7VA9 - chains L and M of the 64 polymer chains in the assembly; structure by electron microscopy, 3.08 A resolution.

== Chain L ==
Protein: Reaction center protein L chain
From: Cereibacter sphaeroides 2.4.1
Reference sequence: Q3J1A5 (RCEL_RHOS4); residues 0-281 here correspond to UniProt positions 1-282 (UniProt number = residue number + 1)
Sequence (282 residues; row label = number of the first residue in the row; numbering starts at 0):
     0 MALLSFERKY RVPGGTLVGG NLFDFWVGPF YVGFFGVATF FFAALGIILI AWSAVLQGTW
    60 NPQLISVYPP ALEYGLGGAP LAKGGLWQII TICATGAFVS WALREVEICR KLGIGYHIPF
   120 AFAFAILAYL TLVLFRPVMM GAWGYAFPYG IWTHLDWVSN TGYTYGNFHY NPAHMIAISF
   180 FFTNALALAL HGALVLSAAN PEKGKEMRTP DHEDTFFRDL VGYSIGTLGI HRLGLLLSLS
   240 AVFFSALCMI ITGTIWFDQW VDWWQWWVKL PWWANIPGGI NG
Not modelled in the structure: 0
Curated features (UniProtKB/Swiss-Prot):
  - binding site ((7R,8Z)-bacteriochlorophyll b): H153, H173
  - binding site (Fe cation): H190, H230
  - binding site (a ubiquinone): F216
Ion coordination: Fe2+: H190, H230 (shared with H219(M), E234(M), H266(M) of chain M)
Residues lining bound ligands:
  - bacteriochlorophyll a (BCL), molecule 1: I46, I49, F97, Y128, L131, F146, I150, W151, H153, L154, W156, V157
  - bacteriochlorophyll a (BCL), molecule 2: F97, F121, A124, I125, A127, Y128, L131, W156, V157, S158, T160, G161, Y162, N166, F167, H168, H173, A176, I177, F180, F181, V241, S244, A245, C247, M248
  - bacteriochlorophyll a (BCL), molecule 3: V157, Y162, H168, F181
  - bacteriochlorophyll a (BCL), molecule 4: H168, M174, I177, S178, F181, T182, L185
  - bacteriopheophytin b (BPB), molecule 1: T38, F41, A42, G45, I46, I49, I89, C92, A93, A96, F97, W100, E104, I117, A120, F121, A124, Y148, G149, F180, S237, L238, V241
  - bacteriopheophytin b (BPB), molecule 2: F181, A184, L185, A188, L189, F216, L219, V220
  - 1,2-diacyl-sn-glycero-3-phosphocholine (PC1), molecule 1: A1, V26, G27, F39
  - 1,2-diacyl-sn-glycero-3-phosphocholine (PC1), molecule 2: P28, F29, I46
  - 1,2-diacyl-sn-glycero-3-phosphocholine (PC1), molecule 3: F29, P61, I150
  - 1,2-diacyl-sn-glycero-3-phosphocholine (PC1), molecule 4: G74, L75, W86, Q87, T90, I91, T94, L133, G140, W142
  - ubiquinone-10 (U10), molecule 1: F29, Y30, V31, G35, V36, T38, F39, W100, R103
  - ubiquinone-10 (U10), molecule 2: I175, S178, F179, T182, L185, A186, L189, H190, L193, E212, D213, F216, Y222, S223, I224, G225, T226, I229, L232, F243

== Chain M ==
Protein: Reaction center protein M chain
From: Cereibacter sphaeroides 2.4.1
Reference sequence: Q3J1A6 (RCEM_RHOS4); residues 0-307 here correspond to UniProt positions 1-308 (UniProt number = residue number + 1)
Sequence (308 residues; each row starts with the number of its first residue; numbering starts at 0):
     0 MAEYQNIFSQ VQVRGPADLG MTEDVNLANR SGVGPFSTLL GWFGNAQLGP IYLGSLGVLS
    60 LFSGLMWFFT IGIWFWYQAG WNPAVFLRDL FFFSLEPPAP EYGLSFAAPL KEGGLWLIAS
   120 FFMFVAVWSW WGRTYLRAQA LGMGKHTAWA FLSAIWLWMV LGFIRPILMG SWSEAVPYGI
   180 FSHLDWTNNF SLVHGNLFYN PFHGLSIAFL YGSALLFAMH GATILAVSRF GGERELEQIA
   240 DRGTAAERAA LFWRWTMGFN ATMEGIHRWA IWMAVLVTLT GGIGILLSGT VVDNWYVWGQ
   300 NHGMAPLN
Not modelled in the structure: 0-1, 307
Curated features (UniProtKB/Swiss-Prot):
  - binding site ((7R,8Z)-bacteriochlorophyll b): H182, H202
  - binding site (Fe cation): H219, E234, H266
  - binding site (a ubiquinone): W252
Ion coordination: Fe2+: H219, E234, H266 (shared with H190(L), H230(L) of chain L)
Residues lining bound ligands:
  - bacteriochlorophyll a (BCL), molecule 1: W66, F67, L89, M122, W157, L160, V175, I179, H182, L183, W185, T186
  - bacteriochlorophyll a (BCL), molecule 2: W66, M122, V126, F150, A153, I154, L156, W157, L160, W185, T186, N187, F189, S190, L196, F197, H202, S205, I206, L209, Y210, V276, G280, G281, I284
  - bacteriochlorophyll a (BCL), molecule 3: T186, F197, Y210
  - bacteriochlorophyll a (BCL), molecule 4: F197, G203, I206, A207, Y210, G211, L214
  - bacteriopheophytin b (BPB), molecule 1: S59, G63, L64, F67, A125, V126, W129, T133, T146, A149, F150, A153, A273, V274, T277
  - bacteriopheophytin b (BPB), molecule 2: Y210, A213, L214, A217, M218, W252, T255, M256
  - 1,2-diacyl-sn-glycero-3-phosphocholine (PC1): F208, R253, M256, G257, F258, N259, W268, M272, L275
  - spheroidene (SPO): W66, F67, I70, G71, I72, F74, W75, F85, L89, F105, W115, L116, S119, F120, M122, F123, W157, M158, L160, G161, F162, W171, V175, P176, Y177, G178, I179, H182
  - ubiquinone-10 (U10): L214, L215, M218, H219, T222, I223, A245, A248, A249, W252, M256, F258, N259, A260, T261, M262, I265, W268, M272

== How chain L and chain M interact ==
Contacting residue pairs (205; chain L residue first):
  L3(L) - L250(M)  hydrophobic
  L3(L) - R253(M)
  F5(L) - R241(M)
  F5(L) - E246(M)
  E6(L) - L250(M)
  E6(L) - R253(M)  salt bridge
  E6(L) - W254(M)  hydrogen bond
  K8(L) - E246(M)  salt bridge
  Y9(L) - T243(M)  hydrogen bond
  Y9(L) - E246(M)
  Y9(L) - R247(M)
  Y9(L) - L250(M)  hydrophobic
  Y9(L) - W254(M)
  R10(L) - W254(M)
  W25(L) - W254(M)
  P28(L) - R253(M)
  P28(L) - W254(M)
  P28(L) - G257(M)
  F29(L) - W254(M)
  F29(L) - M256(M)
  F29(L) - G257(M)
  Y30(L) - W254(M)  hydrogen bond (backbone-backbone)
  N60(L) - G302(M)  hydrogen bond (side chain-backbone)
  Q62(L) - G302(M)
  Q62(L) - M303(M)
  L63(L) - M303(M)
  L63(L) - A304(M)
  W100(L) - T255(M)
  R103(L) - W254(M)  hydrogen bond (side chain-backbone)
  R103(L) - T255(M)  hydrogen bond (side chain-backbone)
  E104(L) - F251(M)
  E104(L) - W252(M)
  E104(L) - T255(M)
  I107(L) - F251(M)  hydrophobic
  I107(L) - W254(M)  hydrophobic
  I107(L) - T255(M)
  C108(L) - F251(M)  hydrophobic
  K110(L) - W254(M)
  L111(L) - R247(M)  hydrogen bond (backbone-side chain)
  L111(L) - F251(M)
  L111(L) - W254(M)  hydrophobic
  G112(L) - R228(M)  hydrogen bond (backbone-side chain)
  G112(L) - F229(M)
  I113(L) - A225(M)
  I113(L) - V226(M)  hydrophobic
  I113(L) - R228(M)
  I113(L) - F229(M)  hydrophobic
  G114(L) - A225(M)  hydrogen bond (backbone-backbone)
  G114(L) - R228(M)
  H116(L) - Q4(M)  hydrogen bond (side chain-backbone)
  H116(L) - A221(M)
  H116(L) - L224(M)
  H116(L) - A225(M)
  I117(L) - A221(M)  hydrophobic
  I117(L) - T222(M)
  I117(L) - F251(M)  hydrophobic
  I117(L) - W252(M)  hydrophobic
  W151(L) - F197(M)
  W151(L) - Y198(M)  hydrogen bond (backbone-side chain)
  W151(L) - M303(M)  hydrophobic
  L154(L) - F197(M)
  D155(L) - Y198(M)  hydrogen bond
  V157(L) - F197(M)  hydrophobic
  S158(L) - F197(M)
  Y162(L) - N187(M)  hydrogen bond
  Y162(L) - L191(M)
  N166(L) - D184(M)
  N166(L) - N187(M)
  H168(L) - L183(M)
  H168(L) - T186(M)
  Y169(L) - F180(M)  hydrophobic
  Y169(L) - D184(M)  hydrogen bond
  M174(L) - F180(M)  hydrophobic
  F180(L) - A213(M)  hydrophobic
  N183(L) - S212(M)  hydrogen bond (side chain-backbone)
  N183(L) - A213(M)
  N183(L) - F216(M)
  A184(L) - A273(M)
  A186(L) - F216(M)  hydrophobic
  L187(L) - S212(M)
  L187(L) - F216(M)  hydrophobic
  L187(L) - A269(M)  hydrophobic
  A188(L) - A273(M)  hydrophobic
  L189(L) - T146(M)
  H190(L) - H266(M)
  G191(L) - H266(M)
  A192(L) - H145(M)
  A192(L) - T146(M)
  A192(L) - I270(M)  hydrophobic
  V194(L) - H266(M)
  L195(L) - H145(M)
  L195(L) - E263(M)
  L195(L) - H266(M)
  L195(L) - R267(M)
  L195(L) - I270(M)  hydrophobic
  S196(L) - M142(M)
  S196(L) - G143(M)  hydrogen bond (backbone-backbone)
  S196(L) - H145(M)
  A197(L) - M142(M)  hydrophobic
  A197(L) - L235(M)  hydrophobic
  A198(L) - L235(M)
  N199(L) - G143(M)
  N199(L) - R267(M)
  P200(L) - G141(M)
  P200(L) - G143(M)
  E201(L) - Q138(M)
  E201(L) - G141(M)  hydrogen bond (backbone-backbone)
  E201(L) - M142(M)
  E201(L) - K144(M)  salt bridge
  K204(L) - G141(M)
  M206(L) - L235(M)
  R207(L) - E22(M)  salt bridge
  R207(L) - L140(M)  hydrogen bond (side chain-backbone)
  R207(L) - G141(M)
  R207(L) - M142(M)
  R207(L) - L235(M)
  T208(L) - L235(M)
  P209(L) - L235(M)
  D210(L) - D17(M)
  D210(L) - M20(M)
  H211(L) - M20(M)
  H211(L) - E22(M)  salt bridge
  H211(L) - L140(M)
  H211(L) - M142(M)
  E212(L) - L235(M)
  T214(L) - G19(M)
  T214(L) - M20(M)  hydrogen bond (side chain-backbone)
  T214(L) - R29(M)
  T214(L) - L140(M)
  F215(L) - T133(M)
  F215(L) - R136(M)
  F215(L) - A137(M)
  F215(L) - L140(M)
  F215(L) - M142(M)  hydrophobic
  R217(L) - N44(M)
  R217(L) - Q46(M)
  R217(L) - G48(M)
  R217(L) - P49(M)
  R217(L) - I50(M)
  D218(L) - R29(M)  salt bridge
  D218(L) - I50(M)
  D218(L) - Y51(M)  hydrogen bond (backbone-backbone)
  D218(L) - R132(M)  hydrogen bond (backbone-side chain)
  D218(L) - R136(M)
  L219(L) - W129(M)
  L219(L) - R132(M)  hydrogen bond (backbone-side chain)
  L219(L) - T133(M)
  V220(L) - I50(M)
  V220(L) - W129(M)  hydrophobic
  G221(L) - L47(M)
  G221(L) - G48(M)  hydrogen bond (backbone-backbone)
  Y222(L) - L39(M)
  Y222(L) - N44(M)  hydrogen bond (side chain-backbone)
  Y222(L) - Q46(M)
  Y222(L) - L47(M)  hydrophobic
  S223(L) - N44(M)  hydrogen bond (backbone-side chain)
  I224(L) - G43(M)
  I224(L) - N44(M)  hydrogen bond (backbone-backbone)
  G225(L) - N44(M)
  T226(L) - E232(M)  hydrogen bond (side chain-backbone)
  L227(L) - N5(M)
  L227(L) - L224(M)  hydrophobic
  G228(L) - F42(M)
  H230(L) - H219(M)
  H230(L) - G220(M)
  H230(L) - I223(M)
  H230(L) - E234(M)  salt bridge
  R231(L) - Y3(M)
  R231(L) - N5(M)  hydrogen bond (side chain-backbone)
  R231(L) - I6(M)  hydrogen bond (side chain-backbone)
  R231(L) - F7(M)
  R231(L) - S8(M)  hydrogen bond
  R231(L) - W41(M)
  R231(L) - F42(M)  hydrogen bond (side chain-backbone)
  L232(L) - F42(M)
  G233(L) - F216(M)
  L234(L) - A217(M)
  L234(L) - L224(M)  hydrophobic
  L235(L) - I6(M)  hydrophobic
  L235(L) - F42(M)  hydrophobic
  S237(L) - A213(M)  hydrogen bond (side chain-backbone)
  S237(L) - A217(M)
  W263(L) - F90(M)  hydrophobic
  W263(L) - F180(M)  hydrophobic
  W266(L) - L86(M)
  W266(L) - R87(M)  hydrogen bond (side chain-backbone)
  V267(L) - F91(M)  hydrophobic
  W272(L) - L86(M)  hydrophobic
  W272(L) - R87(M)
  I275(L) - N81(M)
  I275(L) - A83(M)  hydrophobic
  I275(L) - V84(M)  hydrophobic
  I275(L) - R87(M)  hydrogen bond (backbone-side chain)
  P276(L) - V84(M)
  G277(L) - R87(M)  hydrogen bond (backbone-side chain)
  G278(L) - Q77(M)
  G278(L) - V84(M)
  G278(L) - D88(M)
  I279(L) - Q77(M)
  I279(L) - D88(M)  hydrogen bond (backbone-side chain)
  I279(L) - F91(M)
  I279(L) - F92(M)  hydrophobic
  N280(L) - R87(M)  hydrogen bond (backbone-side chain)
  N280(L) - D88(M)  hydrogen bond
  N280(L) - F91(M)
Interface residues without a listed pair, chain L (99 interface residues in all): A1, Y115, F181, L193, D213, I229, W271
Interface residues without a listed pair, chain M (103 interface residues in all): E2, V24, A78, A149, S190, N195, L209, I238, A239, A249, N259, P305

== Summary ==
99 residues of chain L and 103 residues of chain M are in contact, with 38 hydrogen bonds and 7 salt bridges.
Among the polar pairs are E6(L)-R253(M), K8(L)-E246(M) and E201(L)-K144(M).
Chain L is Reaction center protein L chain and chain M is Reaction center protein M chain, both from
Cereibacter sphaeroides 2.4.1; the structure, Rba sphaeroides PufY-KO RC-LH1 dimer type-1, was determined by
electron microscopy together with 7VB9, 7VNM, 7VOR, 7VOT and 7VOY from the same study.
